3PF2 - chain A; structure by X-ray diffraction, 1.70 A resolution.

== Chain A ==
Molecule: Cell wall surface anchor family protein
Source organism: Streptococcus agalactiae serogroup V
UniProtKB: Q8E0S9 (Q8E0S9_STRA5); numbering as in UniProt (aligned over 200-518)
Sequence (319 residues; numbered 200 to 518; the number before each row is that of its first residue):
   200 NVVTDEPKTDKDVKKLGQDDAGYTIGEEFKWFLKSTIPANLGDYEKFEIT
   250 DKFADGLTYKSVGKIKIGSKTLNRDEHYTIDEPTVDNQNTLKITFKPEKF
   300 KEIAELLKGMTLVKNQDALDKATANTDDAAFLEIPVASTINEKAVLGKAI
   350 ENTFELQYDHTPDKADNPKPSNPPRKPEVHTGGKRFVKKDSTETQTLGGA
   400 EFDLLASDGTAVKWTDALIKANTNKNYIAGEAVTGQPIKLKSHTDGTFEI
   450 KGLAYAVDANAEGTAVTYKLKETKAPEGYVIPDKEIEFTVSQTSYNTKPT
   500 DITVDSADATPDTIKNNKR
Not modelled in the structure: 200-201
Covalent attachments: covalent link Lys210-Asn351, Lys387-Asn515
Metal / ion sites: Ca2+ site 1: Asp209, Lys210, Asp211, Asp218; Ca2+ site 2: Glu244, Asp358, Thr360, Asp362, Ala364, Asn366

== Summary ==
The Ca2+ site 1 is built by Asp209, Lys210, Asp211 and Asp218. Glu244, Asp358, Thr360, Asp362, Ala364 and
Asn366 form the Ca2+ site 2.
Chain A is Cell wall surface anchor family protein (Streptococcus agalactiae serogroup V); the structure, The
Crystal Structure of the Major Pilin GBS80 of Streptococcus agalactiae 35kDa C-terminal fragment, was
determined by X-ray diffraction together with 3PG2 from the same study.
